Entry 5HGD (X-ray diffraction, 2.07 A resolution); this record covers chains A and C of the 3 polymer chains in the assembly.

Chain A:
Molecule: HLA class I histocompatibility antigen, A-24 alpha chain
Organism: Homo sapiens
UniProtKB: P05534 (1A24_HUMAN); residues 1-274 here correspond to UniProt positions 25-298 (UniProt number = residue number + 24)
Amino-acid sequence (275 residues; each row starts with the number of its first residue; numbering starts at 0):
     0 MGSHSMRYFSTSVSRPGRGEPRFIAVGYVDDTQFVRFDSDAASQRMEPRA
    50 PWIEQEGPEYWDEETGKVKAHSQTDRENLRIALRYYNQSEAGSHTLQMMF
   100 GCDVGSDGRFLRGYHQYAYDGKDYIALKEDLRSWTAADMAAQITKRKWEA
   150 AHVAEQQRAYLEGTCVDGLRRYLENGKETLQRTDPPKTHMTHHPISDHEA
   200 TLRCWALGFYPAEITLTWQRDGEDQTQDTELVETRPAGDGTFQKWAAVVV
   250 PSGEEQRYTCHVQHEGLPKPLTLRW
Not modelled in the structure: 0
Disulfides: Cys-101/Cys-164, Cys-203/Cys-259
Sequence notes: initiating methionine (0)

Chain C:
Molecule: Protein Nef
UniProtKB: P18801 (NEF_HV1ND); residues 1-10 here correspond to UniProt positions 135-144 (UniProt number = residue number + 134)
Amino-acid sequence (10 residues; numbered 1 to 10; the number before each row is that of its first residue):
     1 RFPLTFGWCF
Sequence notes: engineered mutation Phe-2 (Tyr136 in P18801)

Interface between chain A and chain C:
Residue-residue contacts (43; chain A residue first):
  Tyr-7(A) / Arg-1(C)  hydrogen bond (side chain-backbone)
  Tyr-7(A) / Phe-2(C)  hydrogen bond (side chain-backbone)
  Tyr-59(A) / Arg-1(C)
  Glu-62(A) / Arg-1(C)  salt bridge
  Glu-63(A) / Arg-1(C)  salt bridge
  Glu-63(A) / Phe-2(C)  hydrogen bond (side chain-backbone)
  Lys-66(A) / Arg-1(C)
  Lys-66(A) / Phe-2(C)  hydrogen bond (side chain-backbone)
  Lys-66(A) / Leu-4(C)
  Val-67(A) / Phe-2(C)  hydrophobic
  His-70(A) / Phe-2(C)
  His-70(A) / Thr-5(C)
  His-70(A) / Trp-8(C)
  Thr-73(A) / Thr-5(C)
  Thr-73(A) / Trp-8(C)
  Asn-77(A) / Trp-8(C)  hydrogen bond (side chain-backbone)
  Asn-77(A) / Cys-9(C)
  Asn-77(A) / Phe-10(C)  hydrogen bond (side chain-backbone)
  Ile-80(A) / Phe-10(C)
  Tyr-84(A) / Phe-10(C)  hydrogen bond (side chain-backbone)
  Leu-95(A) / Phe-10(C)  hydrophobic
  Met-97(A) / Phe-2(C)  hydrophobic
  Met-97(A) / Trp-8(C)  hydrophobic
  Phe-99(A) / Pro-3(C)  hydrophobic
  Phe-99(A) / Trp-8(C)  hydrophobic
  His-114(A) / Trp-8(C)
  Tyr-116(A) / Trp-8(C)
  Tyr-116(A) / Phe-10(C)  hydrophobic
  Tyr-123(A) / Phe-10(C)  hydrophobic
  Thr-143(A) / Phe-10(C)  hydrogen bond (side chain-backbone)
  Lys-146(A) / Phe-10(C)  hydrogen bond (side chain-backbone)
  Trp-147(A) / Gly-7(C)
  Trp-147(A) / Trp-8(C)
  Trp-147(A) / Cys-9(C)  hydrogen bond (side chain-backbone)
  Trp-147(A) / Phe-10(C)  hydrophobic
  Val-152(A) / Gly-7(C)
  Gln-156(A) / Leu-4(C)
  Gln-156(A) / Trp-8(C)
  Tyr-159(A) / Arg-1(C)
  Tyr-159(A) / Phe-2(C)  hydrogen bond (side chain-backbone)
  Tyr-159(A) / Pro-3(C)
  Tyr-159(A) / Leu-4(C)  hydrophobic
  Tyr-171(A) / Arg-1(C)  hydrogen bond (side chain-backbone)
Other interface residues (no listed pair), chain A (27 interface residues in all): Met-5, Ala-24, Met-45

Summary:
The interface between chain A and chain C involves 27 residues on one side and 9 on the other; the contacts
include 12 hydrogen bonds and 2 salt bridges. Polar pairs include Glu-62(A)/Arg-1(C), Glu-63(A)/Arg-1(C) and
Tyr-7(A)/Arg-1(C).
Here chain A is HLA class I histocompatibility antigen, A-24 alpha chain (Homo sapiens) and chain C is Protein
Nef. Entry 5HGD (HLA*A2402 complexed with HIV nef138 Y2F mutant 10mer epitope) was determined by X-ray
diffraction together with 5HGA, 5HGB and 5HGH from the same study.
